PDB entry 6SDG | X-ray diffraction, 2.96 A resolution | chains B and C of the 4 polymer chains in the assembly

[Chain B]
Name: Auxin response factor
Source organism: Marchantia polymorpha
UniProt: A0A0K2QVG1 (A0A0K2QVG1_MARPO); residues 1-358 here correspond to UniProt positions 38-395 (UniProt number = residue number + 37)
Sequence (366 residues; row label = number of the first residue in the row):
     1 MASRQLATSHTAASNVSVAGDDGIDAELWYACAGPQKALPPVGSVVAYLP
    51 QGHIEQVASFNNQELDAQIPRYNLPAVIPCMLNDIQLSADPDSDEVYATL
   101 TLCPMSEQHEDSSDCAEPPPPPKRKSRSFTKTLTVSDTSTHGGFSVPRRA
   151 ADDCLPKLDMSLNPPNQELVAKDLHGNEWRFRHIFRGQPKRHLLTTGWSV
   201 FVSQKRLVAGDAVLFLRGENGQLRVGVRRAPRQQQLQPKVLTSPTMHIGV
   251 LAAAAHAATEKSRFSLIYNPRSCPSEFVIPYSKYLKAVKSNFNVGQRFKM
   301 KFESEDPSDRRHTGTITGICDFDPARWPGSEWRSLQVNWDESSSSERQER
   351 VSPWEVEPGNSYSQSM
Unresolved in the structure: 1-23, 64-68, 109-125, 305-306, 362-366
Construct notes: expression tag (359-366)

[Chain C]
Molecule: 21-7_a
Sequence (22 nucleotides; row label = number of the first residue in the row; numbering starts at 0):
     0 TTGTCGGCGAT
    10 ATCGCCGACAA

[Chain B / chain C interface]
Contacting residue pairs (17; chain B residue first):
  Thr140(B) with DC12(C), hydrogen bond to the phosphate; DG13(C), base contact
  His141(B) with DG13(C), base contact; DC14(C), hydrogen bond to the base
  Ile184(B) with DC15(C), phosphate contact
  Arg186(B) with DC14(C), sugar contact; DC15(C), salt bridge to the phosphate; DG16(C), phosphate contact
  Gly187(B) with DG16(C), hydrogen bond to the phosphate
  Gln188(B) with DA17(C), phosphate contact; DC18(C), hydrogen bond to the base
  Pro189(B) with DC18(C), base contact; DA19(C), base contact
  Arg191(B) with DA17(C), base contact
  Thr195(B) with DC14(C), phosphate contact
  Thr196(B) with DC14(C), hydrogen bond to the phosphate
  Ser199(B) with DG13(C), hydrogen bond to the phosphate
Also at the interface, not in a pair above, chain B (12 interface residues in all): Gly143

[Summary]
12 residues of chain B and 8 residues of chain C are in contact; the contacts include 6 hydrogen bonds and 1
salt bridge. Among the polar pairs are His141(B)-DC14(C), Gln188(B)-DC18(C) and Thr140(B)-DC12(C).
Chain B is Auxin response factor (Marchantia polymorpha) and chain C is 21-7_a; the structure, Crystal
structure of the DNA binding domain of M. polymorpha Auxin Response Factor 2 (MpARF2) in ..., was determined
by X-ray diffraction.
